PDB entry 2O01 | X-ray diffraction, 3.40 A resolution | chains 1 and 4 of the 17 polymer chains in the assembly

Chain 1:
Molecule: AT3g54890
Organism: Arabidopsis thaliana
UniProtKB: Q01667 (Q01667_ARATH); residues 5-191 here correspond to UniProt positions 49-235 (UniProt number = residue number + 44)
Sequence (187 residues; row label = number of the first residue in the row):
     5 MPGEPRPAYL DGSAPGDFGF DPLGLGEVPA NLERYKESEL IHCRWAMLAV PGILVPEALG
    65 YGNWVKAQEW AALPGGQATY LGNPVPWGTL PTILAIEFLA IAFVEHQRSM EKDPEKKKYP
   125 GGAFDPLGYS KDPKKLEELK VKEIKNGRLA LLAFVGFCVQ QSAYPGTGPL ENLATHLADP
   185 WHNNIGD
Disordered / not traced: 128-139
Metal / ion sites: chlorophyll a Mg near Glu-109 (its only coordinating residue here)
Small-molecule neighbours:
  - chlorophyll a (CLA), molecule 1: Glu-41, Ser-42, Trp-49
  - chlorophyll a (CLA), molecule 2: His-46, Cys-47, Arg-152
  - chlorophyll a (CLA), molecule 3: Ala-53, Gly-56, Ile-57, Val-59, Pro-60, Trp-68, Val-69, Lys-70
  - chlorophyll a (CLA), molecule 4: Lys-70, Gln-72, Trp-74
  - chlorophyll a (CLA), molecule 5: Ile-105, Ala-106, His-110
  - chlorophyll a (CLA), molecule 6: Val-108, Glu-109, Gln-111
  - chlorophyll a (CLA), molecule 7: Leu-156, Gly-160, Phe-161, Val-163, His-180, Leu-181, Ala-182
Swiss-Prot annotation at these positions:
  - binding site (chlorophyll a): Phe-24, Glu-43, His-46, Leu-85, Lys-146, Glu-147, Asn-150, Arg-152, Gln-164, His-180
  - binding site (chlorophyll b): Arg-48, Val-89, Glu-109, Arg-112

Chain 4:
Molecule: PSI light-harvesting antenna chlorophyll a/b-binding protein
Organism: Pisum sativum
UniProtKB: Q9SQL2 (Q9SQL2_PEA); residues 34-198 here correspond to UniProt positions 85-249 (UniProt number = residue number + 51)
Sequence (165 residues; numbered 34 to 198; the number before each row is that of its first residue):
    34 PENLRWFVQA ELVNGRWAML GVAGMLLPEV FTSIGIINVP KWYAAGKEEY FASSSTLFVI
    94 EFILSHYVEI RRWQDIKNPG SVNQDPIFKQ YSLPAGEVGY PGGIFNPLNF APTLEAKEKE
   154 IANGRLAMLA FLGFIIQHNV TGKGPFDNLL QHISDPWHNT IVQTL
Small-molecule neighbours:
  - chlorophyll a (CLA), molecule 1: Pro-34, Glu-35, Leu-147
  - chlorophyll a (CLA), molecule 2: Gln-42, Arg-49, Val-101, Arg-104, Arg-105, Asp-108, Ser-114, Pro-119, Ile-120
  - chlorophyll a (CLA), molecule 3: Ala-43, Val-46, Asn-47, Trp-50, Glu-102, Ile-103, Trp-106
  - chlorophyll a (CLA), molecule 4: Glu-44, Ile-154, Ala-155, Arg-158, Leu-159, Leu-162
  - chlorophyll a (CLA), molecule 5: Arg-49, Met-52, Leu-53, Asp-118
  - chlorophyll a (CLA), molecule 6: Trp-50, Lys-74, Trp-75, Leu-90, Glu-94, Phe-95
  - chlorophyll a (CLA), molecule 7: Leu-53, Gly-57, Leu-60, Asn-71, Pro-73, Trp-75, Tyr-76
  - chlorophyll a (CLA), molecule 8: His-99, Ile-103, Trp-106
  - chlorophyll a (CLA), molecule 9: Glu-151, Asn-156, Leu-159
  - chlorophyll a (CLA), molecule 10: Leu-162, Gly-166, Phe-167, Ile-169, Gln-170
Swiss-Prot annotation at these positions:
  - binding site (chlorophyll a): Glu-44, Lys-152, Glu-153, Asn-156, Arg-158, Gln-170, His-185
  - binding site (chlorophyll b): Arg-49, Ser-86, Val-92, Glu-102, Arg-105

How chain 1 and chain 4 interact:
Pairs across the interface (25; chain 1 residue first):
  Gly-7(1) / Lys-110(4)
  Glu-8(1) / Trp-106(4)
  Glu-8(1) / Lys-110(4)
  Pro-9(1) / Lys-110(4)  hydrogen bond (backbone-side chain)
  Arg-10(1) / Trp-106(4)
  Arg-10(1) / Gln-107(4)
  Arg-10(1) / Lys-110(4)  hydrogen bond (backbone-side chain)
  Pro-11(1) / Gln-107(4)
  Pro-11(1) / Asn-111(4)
  Ala-12(1) / Gln-107(4)
  Ala-12(1) / Asn-111(4)  hydrogen bond (backbone-side chain)
  Tyr-13(1) / Gln-107(4)
  Leu-14(1) / Gln-107(4)
  Leu-14(1) / Asp-108(4)
  Leu-14(1) / Asn-111(4)
  Thr-179(1) / Ser-87(4)  hydrogen bond (side chain-backbone)
  Thr-179(1) / Ser-88(4)
  Ala-182(1) / Ser-87(4)
  Ala-182(1) / Ser-88(4)  hydrogen bond (backbone-backbone)
  Asp-183(1) / Ser-86(4)  hydrogen bond (backbone-side chain)
  Asp-183(1) / Ser-87(4)
  Asp-183(1) / Ser-88(4)
  Pro-184(1) / Ser-86(4)
  Pro-184(1) / Thr-89(4)
  Pro-184(1) / Val-92(4)  hydrophobic
Also at the interface, not in a pair above, chain 1 (14 interface residues in all): Pro-6, His-180
Also at the interface, not in a pair above, chain 4 (12 interface residues in all): Ile-93, Gly-113

Summary:
14 residues of chain 1 face 12 of chain 4 across their interface, with 6 hydrogen bonds. Polar contacts
include Pro-9(1)/Lys-110(4), Arg-10(1)/Lys-110(4) and Ala-12(1)/Asn-111(4). Ligands of chain 1: 7 copies of
chlorophyll a. Ligands of chain 4: 10 copies of chlorophyll a.
Here chain 1 is AT3g54890 (Arabidopsis thaliana) and chain 4 is PSI light-harvesting antenna chlorophyll
a/b-binding protein (Pisum sativum). Entry 2O01 (The Structure of a plant photosystem I supercomplex at 3.4
Angstrom resolution) was determined by X-ray diffraction.
